Entry 8IMZ (electron microscopy, 3.66 A resolution); this record covers chains A and C of the 6 polymer chains in the assembly.

# Chain A (and C)
Name: Piezo-type mechanosensitive ion channel component 1
From: Mus musculus
Notes: chain C of this document is another copy of the same molecule, construct and numbering; everything in this record applies to it too
UniProtKB: E2JF22 (PIEZ1_MOUSE); residue numbers follow UniProt; this construct covers 1-2547
Chain sequence (2547 residues; numbered 1 to 2547; the number before each row is that of its first residue):
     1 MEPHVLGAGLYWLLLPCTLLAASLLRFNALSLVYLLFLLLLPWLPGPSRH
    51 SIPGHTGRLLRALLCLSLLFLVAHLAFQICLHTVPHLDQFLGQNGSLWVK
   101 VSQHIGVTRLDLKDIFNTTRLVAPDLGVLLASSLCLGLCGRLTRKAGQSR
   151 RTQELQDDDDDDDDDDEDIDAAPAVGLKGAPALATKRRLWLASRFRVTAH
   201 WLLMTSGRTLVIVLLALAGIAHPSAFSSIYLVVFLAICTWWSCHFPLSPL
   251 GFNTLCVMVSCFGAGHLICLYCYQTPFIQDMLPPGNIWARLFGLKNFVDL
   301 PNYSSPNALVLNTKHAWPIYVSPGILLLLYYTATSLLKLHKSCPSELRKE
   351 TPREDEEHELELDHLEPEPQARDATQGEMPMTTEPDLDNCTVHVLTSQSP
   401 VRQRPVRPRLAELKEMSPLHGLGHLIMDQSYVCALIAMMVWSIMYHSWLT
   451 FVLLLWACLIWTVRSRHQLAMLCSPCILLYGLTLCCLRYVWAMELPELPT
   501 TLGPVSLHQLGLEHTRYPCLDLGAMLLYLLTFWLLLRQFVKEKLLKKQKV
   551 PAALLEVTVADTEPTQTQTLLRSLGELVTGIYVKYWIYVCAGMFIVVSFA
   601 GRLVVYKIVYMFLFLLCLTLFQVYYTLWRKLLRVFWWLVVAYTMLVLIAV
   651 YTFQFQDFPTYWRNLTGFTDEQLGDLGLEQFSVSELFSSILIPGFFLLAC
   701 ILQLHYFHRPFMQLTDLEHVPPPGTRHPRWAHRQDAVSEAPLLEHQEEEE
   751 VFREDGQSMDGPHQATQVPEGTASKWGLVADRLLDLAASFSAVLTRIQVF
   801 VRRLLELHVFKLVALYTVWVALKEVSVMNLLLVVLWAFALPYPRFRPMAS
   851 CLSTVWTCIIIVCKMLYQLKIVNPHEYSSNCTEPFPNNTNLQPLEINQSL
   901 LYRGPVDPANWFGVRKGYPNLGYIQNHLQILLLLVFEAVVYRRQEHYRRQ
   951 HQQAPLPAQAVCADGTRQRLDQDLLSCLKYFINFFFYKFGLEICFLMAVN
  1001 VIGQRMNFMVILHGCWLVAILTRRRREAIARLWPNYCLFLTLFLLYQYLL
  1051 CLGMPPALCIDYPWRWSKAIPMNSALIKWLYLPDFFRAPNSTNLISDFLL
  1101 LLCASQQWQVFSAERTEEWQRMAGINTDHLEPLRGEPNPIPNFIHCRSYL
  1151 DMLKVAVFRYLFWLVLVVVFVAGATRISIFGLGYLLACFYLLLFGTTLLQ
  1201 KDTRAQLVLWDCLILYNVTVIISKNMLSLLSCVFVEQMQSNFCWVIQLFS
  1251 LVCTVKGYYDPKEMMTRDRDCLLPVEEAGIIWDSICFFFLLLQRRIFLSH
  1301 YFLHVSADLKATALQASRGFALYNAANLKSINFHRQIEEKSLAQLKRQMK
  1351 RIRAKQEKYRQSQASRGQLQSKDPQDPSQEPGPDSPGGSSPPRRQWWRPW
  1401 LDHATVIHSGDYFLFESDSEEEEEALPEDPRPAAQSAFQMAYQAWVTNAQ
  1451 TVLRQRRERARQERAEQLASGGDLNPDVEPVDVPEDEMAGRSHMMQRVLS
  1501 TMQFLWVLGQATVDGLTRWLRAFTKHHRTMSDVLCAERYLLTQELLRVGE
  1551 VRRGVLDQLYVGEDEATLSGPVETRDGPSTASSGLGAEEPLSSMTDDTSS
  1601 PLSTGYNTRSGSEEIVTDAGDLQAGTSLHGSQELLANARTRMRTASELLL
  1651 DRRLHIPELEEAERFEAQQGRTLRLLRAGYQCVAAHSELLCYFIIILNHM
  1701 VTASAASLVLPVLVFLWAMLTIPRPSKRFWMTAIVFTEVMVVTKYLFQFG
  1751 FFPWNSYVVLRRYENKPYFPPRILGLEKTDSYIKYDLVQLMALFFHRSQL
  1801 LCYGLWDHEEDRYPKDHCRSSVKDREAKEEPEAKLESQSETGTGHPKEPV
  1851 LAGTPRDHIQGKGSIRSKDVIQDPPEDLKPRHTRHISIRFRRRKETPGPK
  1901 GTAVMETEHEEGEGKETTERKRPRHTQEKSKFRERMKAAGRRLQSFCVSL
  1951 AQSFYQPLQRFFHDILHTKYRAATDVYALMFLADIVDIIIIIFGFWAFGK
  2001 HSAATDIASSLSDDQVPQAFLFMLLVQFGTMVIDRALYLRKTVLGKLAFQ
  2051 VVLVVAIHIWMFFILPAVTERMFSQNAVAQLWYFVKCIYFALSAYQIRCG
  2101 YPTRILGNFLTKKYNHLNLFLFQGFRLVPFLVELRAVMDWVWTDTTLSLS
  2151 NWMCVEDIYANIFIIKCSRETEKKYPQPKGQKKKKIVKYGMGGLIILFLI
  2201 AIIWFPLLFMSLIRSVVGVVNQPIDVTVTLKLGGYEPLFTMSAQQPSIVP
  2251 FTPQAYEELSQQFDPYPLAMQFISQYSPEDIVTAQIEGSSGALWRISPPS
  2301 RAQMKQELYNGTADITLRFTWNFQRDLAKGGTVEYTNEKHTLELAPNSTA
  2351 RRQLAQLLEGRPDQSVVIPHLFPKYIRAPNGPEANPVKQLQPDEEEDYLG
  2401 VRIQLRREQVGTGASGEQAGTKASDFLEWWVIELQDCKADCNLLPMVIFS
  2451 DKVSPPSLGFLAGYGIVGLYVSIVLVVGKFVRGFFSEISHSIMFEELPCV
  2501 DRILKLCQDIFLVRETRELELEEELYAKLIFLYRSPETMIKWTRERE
Disordered / not traced: 1-783, 869-923, 952-966, 1054-1071, 1084-1088, 1121-1133, 1235-1242, 1252-1280, 1366-1401, 1422-1508, 1560-1644, 1754-1769, 1807-1956, 1999-2014, 2412-2419
Swiss-Prot annotation at these positions:
  - modified residue (Phosphoserine): Ser758, Ser1385, Ser1390, Ser1627, Ser1631, Ser1646
  - glycosylation: Asn94 (N-linked (GlcNAc...) asparagine)
  - mutagenesis: Ser260 (S260R: Affects channel gating properties resulting in reduced pressure-induced channel opening. No effect on channel conductance. No effect on localization to cell membrane), Ser2211 (S2211L: Affects channel gating properties resulting in reduced pressure-induced channel opening. No effect on channel conductance. No effect on localization to cell membrane), Met2493 to Glu2496 (Hearing and vestibular impairment in conditional knockin mice in inner ear hair cells), Met2493 to Phe2494 (Non-functional channel. Proper trimeric assembly and subcellular location), Phe2494 (F2494A: Increased channel activity)

# How chain A and chain C interact
Pairs across the interface (101):
  Asp1402(A) with Glu2172(C); Pro2176(C); Gln2177(C), hydrogen bond (backbone-backbone); Pro2178(C); Lys2179(C), salt bridge
  His1403(A) with Gln2177(C), hydrogen bond (backbone-backbone); Pro2178(C)
  Ala1404(A) with Glu2172(C)
  His1408(A) with Arg2169(C); Glu2496(C)
  Asp1411(A) with Arg2544(C), salt bridge
  Tyr1412(A) with Glu2537(C), hydrogen bond; Ile2540(C)
  Phe1995(A) with Leu2207(C), hydrophobic; Met2210(C), hydrophobic; Ser2211(C)
  Trp1996(A) with Gly2463(C)
  Pro2017(A) with Ser2211(C)
  Gln2018(A) with Ser2211(C), hydrogen bond
  Leu2021(A) with Trp2204(C), hydrogen bond (backbone-side chain); Leu2207(C); Leu2208(C), hydrophobic; Ser2211(C)
  Leu2024(A) with Leu2207(C), hydrophobic
  Leu2025(A) with Trp2204(C), hydrophobic
  Phe2028(A) with Ile2200(C), hydrophobic; Ile2203(C), hydrophobic
  Arg2126(A) with Arg2482(C), hydrogen bond (backbone-side chain)
  Val2128(A) with Arg2482(C)
  Pro2129(A) with Leu2475(C), hydrophobic
  Phe2130(A) with Leu2199(C), hydrophobic; Ile2203(C), hydrophobic; Val2474(C); Val2477(C), hydrophobic; Gly2478(C)
  Val2132(A) with Arg2482(C)
  Glu2133(A) with Val2481(C); Arg2482(C), salt bridge; Phe2485(C)
  Leu2134(A) with Ile2196(C), hydrophobic; Leu2199(C), hydrophobic
  Val2137(A) with Ile2195(C), hydrophobic
  Met2138(A) with Ile2196(C), hydrophobic
  Trp2140(A) with Lys2188(C)
  Val2141(A) with Lys2188(C); Gly2192(C)
  Trp2142(A) with Tyr2189(C), hydrogen bond
  Thr2143(A) with Lys2188(C), hydrogen bond (backbone-side chain)
  Asp2144(A) with Lys2182(C)
  Thr2145(A) with Lys2182(C); Lys2183(C), hydrogen bond (backbone-backbone); Lys2188(C)
  Thr2146(A) with Gln2181(C)
  Leu2149(A) with Ile2195(C), hydrophobic
  Asn2151(A) with Glu2496(C)
  Met2153(A) with Phe2485(C), hydrophobic; Ile2488(C)
  Cys2154(A) with Ile2492(C), hydrophobic
  Asp2157(A) with Phe2485(C); Ser2486(C); Ile2488(C); Ser2489(C), hydrogen bond (side chain-backbone)
  Ile2158(A) with Ser2489(C)
  Met2241(A) with Gly2234(C)
  Ser2242(A) with Lys2231(C)
  Gln2244(A) with Lys2231(C)
  Gln2245(A) with Arg2318(C), hydrogen bond; Lys2339(C)
  Glu2287(A) with Gly2234(C)
  Ser2290(A) with Tyr2235(C)
  Gly2291(A) with Ser2297(C)
  Ala2292(A) with Glu2236(C); Arg2295(C)
  Leu2293(A) with Arg2295(C), hydrogen bond (backbone-side chain); Ile2296(C); Ser2297(C)
  Trp2294(A) with Arg2295(C)
  Arg2295(A) with Arg2295(C)
  Leu2327(A) with Pro2382(C), hydrophobic
  Val2410(A) with Asp2425(C)
  Gly2411(A) with Asp2425(C)
  Trp2429(A) with Pro2298(C); Pro2299(C)
  Phe2480(A) with Lys2479(C)
  Ser2491(A) with His2490(C)
  Phe2494(A) with His2490(C); Met2493(C), hydrophobic
  Glu2495(A) with His2490(C)
  Glu2520(A) with Lys2179(C)
  Glu2523(A) with Lys2179(C); Gly2180(C), hydrogen bond (side chain-backbone)
  Ile2530(A) with Ile2492(C), hydrophobic
  Phe2531(A) with Ile2540(C), hydrophobic
  Tyr2533(A) with Ile2492(C)
  Arg2534(A) with Met2493(C); Pro2498(C); Ile2540(C); Thr2543(C)
  Ser2535(A) with Glu2537(C), hydrogen bond; Ile2540(C)
  Glu2537(A) with Glu2537(C)
Other interface residues (no listed pair), chain A (78 interface residues in all): Ile1992, Phe1998, Phe2022, Val2032, Arg2040, Leu2147, Ser2148, Ser2289, Ala2328, Glu2408, Met2493, Leu2519, Tyr2526, Pro2536, Thr2538
Other interface residues (no listed pair), chain C (72 interface residues in all): Lys2185, Met2191, Leu2212, Arg2214, Ser2215, Ser2300, Val2333, Thr2341, Glu2383, Val2410, Tyr2464, Glu2487, Leu2497, Pro2536, Met2539

# Overview
78 residues of chain A face 72 of chain C across their interface; the contacts include 14 hydrogen bonds and 3
salt bridges. Polar pairs include Asp1402(A)-Lys2179(C), Asp1411(A)-Arg2544(C) and Glu2133(A)-Arg2482(C).
Curated annotation (UniProt) lists 6 mutagenesis sites on chain A.
Both chains are Piezo-type mechanosensitive ion channel component 1 (Mus musculus). Entry 8IMZ (Cryo-EM
structure of mouse Piezo1-MDFIC complex (composite map)) was determined by electron microscopy.
